Entry 8ABL (electron microscopy, 2.10 A resolution); this record covers chains A and H of the 20 polymer chains in the assembly.

# Chain A
Protein: YALI0A14806p
Organism: Yarrowia lipolytica
UniProtKB: Q6CGY9 (Q6CGY9_YARLI); residue numbers follow UniProt; this construct covers 1-474
Sequence (474 residues; numbered 1 to 474; the number before each row is that of its first residue):
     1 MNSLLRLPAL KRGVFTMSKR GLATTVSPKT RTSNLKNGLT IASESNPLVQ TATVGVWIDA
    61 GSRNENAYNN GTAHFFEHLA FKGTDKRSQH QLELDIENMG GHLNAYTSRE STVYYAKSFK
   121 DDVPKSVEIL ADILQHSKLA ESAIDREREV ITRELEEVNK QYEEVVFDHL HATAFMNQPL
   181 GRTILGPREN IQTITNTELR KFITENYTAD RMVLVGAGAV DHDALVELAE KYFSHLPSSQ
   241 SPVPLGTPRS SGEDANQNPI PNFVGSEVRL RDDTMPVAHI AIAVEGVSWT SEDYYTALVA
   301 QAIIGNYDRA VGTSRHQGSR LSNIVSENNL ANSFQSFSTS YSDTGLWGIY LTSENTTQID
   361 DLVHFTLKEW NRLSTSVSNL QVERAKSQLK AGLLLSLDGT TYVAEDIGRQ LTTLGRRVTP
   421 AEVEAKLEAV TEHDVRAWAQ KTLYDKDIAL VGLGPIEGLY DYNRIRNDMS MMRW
Disordered / not traced: 1-25, 249-259
Small-molecule neighbours:
  - 1,2-diacyl-sn-glycero-3-phosphocholine (PC1): Asp445, Ser470, Met472
  - 1,2-dimyristoyl-sn-glycero-3-phosphate (XP4): Arg372, Ser376, Arg473

# Chain H
Protein: Cytochrome b-c1 complex subunit 8
Organism: Yarrowia lipolytica
UniProtKB: Q6C387 (Q6C387_YARLI); residues 3-95 here correspond to UniProt positions 1-93 (UniProt number = residue number - 2)
Sequence (93 residues; numbered 3 to 95; the number before each row is that of its first residue):
     3 MGGNGHYMGW WGHMGSPPQK GIAGYTISPF AARPFAGVVH AAIFNTFRRT KNQALFVILP
    63 VSFFYYVWTQ ASEKNEWLYT KAGRHELAKA LAE
Disordered / not traced: 3-8, 94-95
Small-molecule neighbours: 1,2-diacyl-sn-glycero-3-phosphocholine (PC1): Gln55, Phe58, Val59, Val63

# How chain A and chain H interact
Residue-residue contacts (37; chain A residue first):
  Met176(A) - Ile29(H)  hydrophobic
  Gly265(A) - Ile29(H)
  Gly265(A) - Ser30(H)  hydrogen bond (backbone-backbone)
  Ser266(A) - Thr28(H)
  Ser266(A) - Ile29(H)
  Glu267(A) - Gly26(H)
  Glu267(A) - Tyr27(H)
  Glu267(A) - Thr28(H)  hydrogen bond (backbone-backbone)
  Val268(A) - Gly26(H)
  Val268(A) - Tyr27(H)  hydrophobic
  Arg269(A) - Ile24(H)
  Arg269(A) - Ala25(H)
  Arg269(A) - Gly26(H)  hydrogen bond (backbone-backbone)
  Leu270(A) - Ala25(H)  hydrophobic
  Arg271(A) - Gln21(H)
  Arg271(A) - Lys22(H)
  Arg271(A) - Ile24(H)
  Asp272(A) - Gln21(H)
  Asp272(A) - Lys22(H)
  Asp273(A) - Pro19(H)
  Asp273(A) - Pro20(H)
  Asp273(A) - Gln21(H)  hydrogen bond (side chain-backbone)
  Thr356(A) - Gly14(H)
  Thr357(A) - His15(H)
  Asp447(A) - Ser30(H)  hydrogen bond
  Asp447(A) - Phe32(H)
  Glu457(A) - Trp12(H)
  Glu457(A) - Trp13(H)
  Glu457(A) - Gly14(H)  hydrogen bond (side chain-backbone)
  Glu457(A) - His15(H)  hydrogen bond (side chain-backbone)
  Glu457(A) - Met16(H)  hydrogen bond (side chain-backbone)
  Gly458(A) - Gly14(H)
  Tyr460(A) - Trp13(H)
  Tyr462(A) - Ser30(H)
  Tyr462(A) - Pro31(H)
  Asn463(A) - Pro31(H)
  Arg466(A) - Phe32(H)
Also at the interface, not in a pair above, chain A (21 interface residues in all): Val264, Thr274
Also at the interface, not in a pair above, chain H (21 interface residues in all): Ser18, Gly23, Ala33

# Overview
Chain A and chain H each contribute 21 residues to their interface; the contacts include 8 hydrogen bonds.
Polar contacts include Asp273(A)-Gln21(H), Asp447(A)-Ser30(H) and Glu457(A)-Gly14(H). Chain A binds
1,2-dimyristoyl-sn-glycero-3-phosphate and 1,2-diacyl-sn-glycero-3-phosphocholine. Chain H binds
1,2-diacyl-sn-glycero-3-phosphocholine.
Here chain A is YALI0A14806p and chain H is Cytochrome b-c1 complex subunit 8, both from Yarrowia lipolytica.
Entry 8ABL (Complex III2 from Yarrowia lipolytica, with decylubiquinol and antimycin A, consensus refinement)
was determined by electron microscopy, deposited together with 8AB6, 8AB7, 8AB8, 8AB9, 8ABA, 8ABB and 11
further entries.
